Entry 6MMI (electron microscopy, 8.93 A resolution (very low resolution: no residue pairs are listed; an interface is given only as per-side residue counts)); this record covers chains B and C of the 4 polymer chains in the assembly.

== Chain B ==
Molecule: Glutamate receptor ionotropic, NMDA 2A
From: Rattus norvegicus
UniProt: Q00959 (NMDE1_RAT); residues 1-837 here = UniProt positions 1-837
Amino-acid sequence (837 residues; row label = number of the first residue in the row):
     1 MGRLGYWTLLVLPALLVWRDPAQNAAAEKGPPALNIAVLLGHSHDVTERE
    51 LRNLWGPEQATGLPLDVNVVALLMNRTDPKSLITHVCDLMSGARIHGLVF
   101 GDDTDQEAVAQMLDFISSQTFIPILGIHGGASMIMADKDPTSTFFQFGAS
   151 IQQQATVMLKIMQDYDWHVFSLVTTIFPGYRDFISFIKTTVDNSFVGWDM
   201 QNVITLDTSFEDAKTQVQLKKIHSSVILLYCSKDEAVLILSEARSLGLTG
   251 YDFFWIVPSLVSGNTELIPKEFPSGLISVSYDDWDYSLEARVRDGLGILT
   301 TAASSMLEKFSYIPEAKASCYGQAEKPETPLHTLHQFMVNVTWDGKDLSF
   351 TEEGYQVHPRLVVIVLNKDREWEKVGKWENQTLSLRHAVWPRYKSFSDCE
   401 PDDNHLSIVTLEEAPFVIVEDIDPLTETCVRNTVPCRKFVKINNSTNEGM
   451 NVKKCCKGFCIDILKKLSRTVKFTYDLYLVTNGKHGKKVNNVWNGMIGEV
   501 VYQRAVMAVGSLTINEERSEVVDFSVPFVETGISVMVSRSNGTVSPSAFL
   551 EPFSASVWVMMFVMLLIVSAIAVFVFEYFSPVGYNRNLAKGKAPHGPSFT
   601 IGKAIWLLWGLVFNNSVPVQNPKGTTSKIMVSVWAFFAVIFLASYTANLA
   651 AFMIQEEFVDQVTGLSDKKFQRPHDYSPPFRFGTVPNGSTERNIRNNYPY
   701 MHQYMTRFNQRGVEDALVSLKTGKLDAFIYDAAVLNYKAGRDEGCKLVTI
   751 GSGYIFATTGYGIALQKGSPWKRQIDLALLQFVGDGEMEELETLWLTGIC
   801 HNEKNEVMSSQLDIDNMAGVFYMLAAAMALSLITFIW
Not modelled in the structure: 1-33, 324-329, 393-402, 542-545, 580-597, 805-810
Cystine bridges: Cys-87/Cys-320, Cys-429/Cys-455, Cys-745/Cys-800
Covalently attached groups: N-acetylglucosamine (NAG) linked to Asn-75, Asn-340, Asn-380, Asn-443, Asn-444, Asn-687
Construct notes: conflict Thr-758 (Ser in Q00959)

== Chain C ==
Molecule: Glutamate receptor ionotropic, NMDA 1
From: Rattus norvegicus
UniProt: P35439 (NMDZ1_RAT), isoform P35439-5; residues 1-838 here = UniProt positions 1-838
Amino-acid sequence (838 residues; each row starts with the number of its first residue):
     1 MSTMHLLTFALLFSCSFARAACDPKIVNIGAVLSTRKHEQMFREAVNQAN
    51 KRHGSWKIQLNATSVTHKPNAIQMALSVCEDLISSQVYAILVSHPPTPND
   101 HFTPTPVSYTAGFYRIPVLGLTTRMSIYSDKSIHLSFLRTVPPYSHQSSV
   151 WFEMMRVYNWNHIILLVSDDHEGRAAQKRLETLLEERESKAEKVLQFDPG
   201 TKNVTALLMEARELEARVIILSASEDDAATVYRAAAMLNMTGSGYVWLVG
   251 EREISGNALRYAPDGIIGLQLINGKNESAHISDAVGVVAQAVHELLEKEN
   301 ITDPPRGCVGNTNIWKTGPLFKRVLMSSKYADGVTGRVEFNEDGDRKFAN
   351 YSIMNLQNRKLVQVGIYNGTHVIPNDRKIIWPGGETEKPRGYQMSTRLKI
   401 VTIHQEPFVYVKPTMSDGTCKEEFTVNGDPVKKVICTGPNDTSPGSPRHT
   451 VPQCCYGFCIDLLIKLARTMNFTYEVHLVADGKFGTQERVNNSNKKEWNG
   501 MMGELLSGQADMIVAPLTINNERAQYIEFSKPFKYQGLTILVKKEIPRST
   551 LDSFMQPFQSTLWLLVGLSVHVVAVMLYLLDRFSPFGRFKVNSEEEEEDA
   601 LTLSSAMWFSWGVLLNSGIGEGAPRSFSARILGMVWAGFAMIIVASYTAN
   651 LAAFLVLDRPEERITGINDPRLRNPSDKFIYATVKQSSVDIYFRRQVELS
   701 TMYRHMEKHNYESAAEAIQAVRDNKLHAFIWDSAVLEFEASQKCDLVTTG
   751 ELFFRSGFGIGMRKDSPWKQNVSLSILKSHENGFMEDLDKTWVRYQECDS
   801 RSNAPATLTFENMAGVFMLVAGGIVAGIFLIFIEIAYK
Not modelled in the structure: 1-24, 545-549, 586-600, 621-626, 795-807
Cystine bridges: Cys-420/Cys-454, Cys-436/Cys-455
Covalently attached groups: N-acetylglucosamine (NAG) linked to Asn-61, Asn-203, Asn-239, Asn-276, Asn-300, Asn-350, Asn-368, Asn-440, Asn-471, Asn-491, Asn-771
Swiss-Prot annotation at these positions:
  - region: Leu-603 to Pro-624 (Pore-forming)
  - binding site (glycine): Pro-516, Thr-518, Arg-523, Ser-688, Asp-732
  - glycosylation (N-linked (GlcNAc...) asparagine): Asn-61, Asn-203, Asn-239, Asn-276, Asn-300, Asn-350, Asn-368, Asn-440, Asn-471, Asn-491, Asn-674, Asn-771

== Interface between chain B and chain C ==
At this resolution (9 A) residue pairs are not listed: 47 residues of chain B and 40 of chain C lie at the interface.

== In short ==
47 residues of chain B face 40 of chain C across their interface. N-acetylglucosamine is covalently linked to
Asn-75(B), Asn-340(B), Asn-380(B), Asn-443(B), Asn-444(B) and Asn-687(B). N-acetylglucosamine is covalently
linked to Asn-61(C), Asn-203(C), Asn-239(C), Asn-276(C), Asn-300(C) and Asn-350(C) and 5 more.
Here chain B is Glutamate receptor ionotropic, NMDA 2A and chain C is Glutamate receptor ionotropic, NMDA 1,
both from Rattus norvegicus. Entry 6MMI (Diheteromeric NMDA receptor GluN1/GluN2A in the 'Splayed-Open'
conformation, in complex with glycine and glutamate, in the ...) was determined by electron microscopy
together with 6MM9, 6MMA, 6MMB, 6MMG, 6MMH, 6MMJ and 12 further entries from the same study.
